8X8R - chains A and C of the 3 polymer chains in the assembly; structure by electron microscopy, 2.84 A resolution.

Chain A (and C):
Name: Hemagglutinin
From: unidentified influenza virus
Notes: chain C of this document is another copy of the same molecule, construct and numbering; everything in this record applies to it too
Chain sequence (509 residues; numbered 1 to 509; the number before each row is that of its first residue):
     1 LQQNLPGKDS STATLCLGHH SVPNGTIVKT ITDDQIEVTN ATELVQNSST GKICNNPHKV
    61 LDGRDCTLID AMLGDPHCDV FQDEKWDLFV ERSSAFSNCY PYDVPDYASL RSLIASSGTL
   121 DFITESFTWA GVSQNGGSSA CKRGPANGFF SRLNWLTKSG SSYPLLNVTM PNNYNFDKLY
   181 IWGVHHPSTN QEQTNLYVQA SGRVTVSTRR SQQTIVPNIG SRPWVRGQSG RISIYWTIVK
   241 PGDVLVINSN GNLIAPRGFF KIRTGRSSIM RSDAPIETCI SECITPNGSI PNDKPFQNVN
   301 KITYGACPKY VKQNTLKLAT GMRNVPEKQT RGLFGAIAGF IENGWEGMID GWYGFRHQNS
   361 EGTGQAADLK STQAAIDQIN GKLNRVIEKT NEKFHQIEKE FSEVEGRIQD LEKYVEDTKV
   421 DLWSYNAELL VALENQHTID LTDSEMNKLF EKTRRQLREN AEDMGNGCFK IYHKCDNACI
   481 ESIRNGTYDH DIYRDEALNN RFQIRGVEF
Disordered / not traced: 1-11, 328-336, 503-509
Disulfide bonds: Cys-16/Cys-468, Cys-54/Cys-279, Cys-66/Cys-78, Cys-99/Cys-141, Cys-283/Cys-307, Cys-475/Cys-479
Covalent attachments: N-acetylglucosamine (NAG) linked to Asn-40, Asn-287; glycan linked to Asn-167

How chain A and chain C interact:
Residue-residue contacts (65; chain A residue first):
  Ser-109(A) / Glu-405(C)
  Ser-109(A) / Gly-406(C)
  Ser-109(A) / Arg-407(C)  hydrogen bond (side chain-backbone)
  Ser-112(A) / Asp-410(C)  hydrogen bond
  Asn-167(A) / Ser-221(C)
  Arg-203(A) / Ile-219(C)  hydrogen bond (side chain-backbone)
  Arg-203(A) / Gly-220(C)
  Thr-205(A) / Ile-219(C)
  Ser-207(A) / Arg-222(C)
  Ser-207(A) / Pro-223(C)
  Thr-208(A) / Pro-223(C)
  Arg-209(A) / Pro-223(C)
  Arg-209(A) / Trp-224(C)
  Arg-209(A) / Val-225(C)
  Gln-212(A) / Asp-103(C)
  Gln-212(A) / His-186(C)
  Gln-212(A) / Arg-222(C)  hydrogen bond
  Gln-212(A) / Ser-233(C)
  Thr-214(A) / Asn-218(C)  hydrogen bond
  Ile-238(A) / Val-404(C)  hydrophobic
  Val-244(A) / Pro-223(C)  hydrophobic
  Val-246(A) / Ser-221(C)
  Val-246(A) / Pro-223(C)  hydrophobic
  Asn-248(A) / Gly-220(C)
  Asn-248(A) / Ser-221(C)
  Gln-378(A) / Thr-32(C)
  Arg-385(A) / Thr-30(C)
  Arg-385(A) / Ile-31(C)  hydrogen bond (side chain-backbone)
  Arg-385(A) / Thr-32(C)  hydrogen bond (side chain-backbone)
  Arg-385(A) / Asp-34(C)  salt bridge
  Arg-385(A) / Glu-428(C)
  Val-386(A) / Glu-428(C)
  Val-386(A) / Leu-429(C)  hydrophobic
  Glu-388(A) / Lys-312(C)  salt bridge
  Lys-393(A) / Asp-417(C)  salt bridge
  Lys-393(A) / Asp-421(C)  salt bridge
  His-395(A) / Asp-410(C)  salt bridge
  Gln-396(A) / Tyr-414(C)
  Ile-397(A) / Asp-410(C)
  Ile-397(A) / Leu-411(C)  hydrophobic
  Ile-397(A) / Tyr-414(C)  hydrophobic
  Lys-399(A) / Tyr-414(C)
  Glu-405(A) / Arg-407(C)  salt bridge
  Ile-408(A) / Arg-407(C)
  Leu-411(A) / Leu-411(C)  hydrophobic
  Glu-412(A) / Arg-407(C)  salt bridge
  Glu-412(A) / Leu-411(C)
  Val-415(A) / Tyr-414(C)  hydrophobic
  Glu-416(A) / Tyr-414(C)  hydrogen bond
  Lys-419(A) / Tyr-414(C)  hydrogen bond
  Lys-419(A) / Thr-418(C)
  Leu-422(A) / Leu-422(C)  hydrophobic
  Trp-423(A) / Leu-422(C)
  Asn-426(A) / Leu-422(C)
  Asn-426(A) / Tyr-425(C)
  Leu-430(A) / Tyr-425(C)
  Arg-455(A) / Asp-463(C)  salt bridge
  Arg-455(A) / Gly-465(C)
  Arg-458(A) / Glu-462(C)  salt bridge
  Arg-458(A) / Asp-463(C)
  Arg-458(A) / Tyr-472(C)
  Glu-459(A) / Glu-462(C)
  Arg-494(A) / Glu-462(C)  salt bridge
  Arg-494(A) / Tyr-472(C)
  Leu-498(A) / Phe-502(C)  hydrophobic
Also at the interface, not in a pair above, chain A (51 interface residues in all): Ala-108, Lys-240, Lys-382, Ile-387, Asn-391, Phe-401, Gln-409, Leu-433, Glu-434, His-437, Leu-441, Phe-502
Also at the interface, not in a pair above, chain C (45 interface residues in all): Lys-29, Asp-33, Arg-231, Ile-341, Ser-402, Val-415, Asn-426, Leu-433, Met-464, Arg-501

In short:
The interface between chain A and chain C involves 51 residues on one side and 45 on the other; the contacts
include 9 hydrogen bonds and 10 salt bridges. Polar pairs include Arg-385(A)/Asp-34(C), Glu-388(A)/Lys-312(C)
and Lys-393(A)/Asp-417(C). N-acetylglucosamine is covalently linked to Asn-40(A) and Asn-287(A).
Both chains are Hemagglutinin (unidentified influenza virus). Entry 8X8R (Structure of hemagglutinin from
HN/4-10 H3N8 influenza virus G228 mutant complexed with human receptor analog LSTc) was determined by electron
microscopy together with 8ZW5, 8ZW6, 8ZW7 and 8ZYK from the same study.
